PDB entry 3I13 | X-ray diffraction, 1.74 A resolution | chain A

# Chain A
Protein: Beta-lactamase 2
Organism: Bacillus cereus
Notes: EC 3.5.2.6
UniProt: P04190 (BLA2_BACCE); residues 1-227 here correspond to UniProt positions 31-257 (UniProt number = residue number + 30)
Sequence (227 residues; row label = number of the first residue in the row):
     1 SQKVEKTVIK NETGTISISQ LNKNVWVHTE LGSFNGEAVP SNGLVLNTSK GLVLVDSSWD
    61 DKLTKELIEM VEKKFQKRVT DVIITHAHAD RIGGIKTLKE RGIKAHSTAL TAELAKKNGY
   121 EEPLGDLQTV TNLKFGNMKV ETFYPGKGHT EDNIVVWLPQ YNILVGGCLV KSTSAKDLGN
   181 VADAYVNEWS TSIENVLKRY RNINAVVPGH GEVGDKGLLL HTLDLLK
Disordered / not traced: 1-6, 32-38
Metal / ion sites: Zn2+ site 1: His86, His88, His149; Zn2+ site 2: Asp90, Cys168, His210

# Overview
The Zn2+ site 1 is built by His86, His88 and His149. Asp90, Cys168 and His210 form the Zn2+ site 2.
Chain A is Beta-lactamase 2 (Bacillus cereus); the structure, Bacillus cereus Zn-dependent
metallo-beta-lactamase at pH 5.8, was determined by X-ray diffraction, deposited together with 3I0V, 3I11,
3I14 and 3I15.
